9C5X - chains M and R of the 18 polymer chains in the assembly; structure by electron microscopy, 3.01 A resolution.

== Chain M (and R) ==
Name: ATP-binding protein
From: Bacillus sp. HMF5848
Notes: chain R of this document is another copy of the same molecule, construct and numbering; everything in this record applies to it too
UniProt: A0A3R9P6E2 (A0A3R9P6E2_9BACI); numbering as in UniProt (aligned over 1-585)
Sequence (585 residues; numbered 1 to 585; the number before each row is that of its first residue):
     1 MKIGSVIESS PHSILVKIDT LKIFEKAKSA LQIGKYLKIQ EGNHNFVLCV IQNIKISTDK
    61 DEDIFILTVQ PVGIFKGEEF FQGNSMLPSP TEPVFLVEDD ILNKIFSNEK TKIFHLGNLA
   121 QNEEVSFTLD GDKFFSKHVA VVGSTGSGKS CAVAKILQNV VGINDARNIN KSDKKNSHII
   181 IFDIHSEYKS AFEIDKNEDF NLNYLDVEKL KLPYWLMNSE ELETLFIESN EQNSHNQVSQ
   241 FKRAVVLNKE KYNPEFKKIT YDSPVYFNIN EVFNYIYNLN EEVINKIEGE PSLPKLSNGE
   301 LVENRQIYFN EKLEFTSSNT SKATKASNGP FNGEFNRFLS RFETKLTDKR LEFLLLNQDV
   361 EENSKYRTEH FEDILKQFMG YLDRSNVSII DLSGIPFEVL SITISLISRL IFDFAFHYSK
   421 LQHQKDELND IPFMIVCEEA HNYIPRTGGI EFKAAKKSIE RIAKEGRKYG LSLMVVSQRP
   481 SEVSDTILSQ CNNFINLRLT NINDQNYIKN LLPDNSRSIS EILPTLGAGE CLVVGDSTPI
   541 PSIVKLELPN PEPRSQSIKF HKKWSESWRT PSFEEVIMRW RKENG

== Chain M / chain R interface ==
Pairs across the interface (132; chain M residue first):
  Glu25(M) - Ser89(R)  hydrogen bond
  Lys28(M) - Glu41(R)  salt bridge
  Lys28(M) - Met86(R)
  Lys28(M) - Leu87(R)
  Lys28(M) - Ser89(R)
  Ser29(M) - Met86(R)
  Gln32(M) - Met86(R)
  Ile33(M) - Pro11(R)  hydrophobic
  Asn53(M) - Pro11(R)
  Ile54(M) - Ser10(R)
  Ile54(M) - Pro11(R)
  Ile54(M) - Leu87(R)  hydrophobic
  Lys55(M) - Ser10(R)  hydrogen bond
  Ile56(M) - Glu8(R)
  Ile56(M) - Ser9(R)  hydrogen bond (backbone-backbone)
  Ile56(M) - Pro88(R)
  Ile56(M) - Pro90(R)
  Ser57(M) - Ile7(R)
  Ser57(M) - Glu8(R)
  Thr58(M) - Ile7(R)  hydrogen bond (backbone-backbone)
  Thr58(M) - Pro90(R)
  Asp59(M) - Ile7(R)
  Asp59(M) - Glu8(R)
  Thr145(M) - Asp536(R)
  His185(M) - Arg467(R)
  Glu228(M) - Lys453(R)  salt bridge
  Tyr277(M) - Arg243(R)  hydrogen bond
  Ser297(M) - Pro291(R)
  Asn298(M) - Pro291(R)
  Thr316(M) - Lys286(R)
  Ser317(M) - Asn285(R)  hydrogen bond (side chain-backbone)
  Ser317(M) - Lys286(R)  hydrogen bond (backbone-side chain)
  Asn319(M) - Lys286(R)
  Asn319(M) - Lys325(R)
  Asn332(M) - His235(R)  hydrogen bond (backbone-side chain)
  Glu343(M) - Thr260(R)  hydrogen bond
  Thr344(M) - Asp262(R)  hydrogen bond
  Arg350(M) - Arg461(R)
  Asp359(M) - Lys258(R)  salt bridge
  Ser393(M) - Lys468(R)
  Phe397(M) - Glu460(R)
  Phe397(M) - Arg461(R)
  Phe397(M) - Lys464(R)
  Phe397(M) - Glu465(R)
  Glu398(M) - Lys457(R)  salt bridge
  Arg479(M) - Ser489(R)  hydrogen bond (side chain-backbone)
  Thr500(M) - Pro513(R)  hydrogen bond (side chain-backbone)
  Thr500(M) - Asp514(R)
  Thr500(M) - Asn515(R)  hydrogen bond (backbone-backbone)
  Asn501(M) - Leu512(R)  hydrogen bond (side chain-backbone)
  Asn501(M) - Pro513(R)
  Asn501(M) - Asn515(R)
  Ile502(M) - Asn515(R)  hydrogen bond (backbone-side chain)
  Gln556(M) - Leu428(R)
  Ser557(M) - Leu428(R)
  Ile558(M) - Ser136(R)  hydrogen bond (backbone-side chain)
  Ile558(M) - Asn429(R)
  Ile558(M) - Arg467(R)
  Lys559(M) - Asp132(R)
  Lys559(M) - Ser136(R)
  Phe560(M) - Phe135(R)
  Phe560(M) - Ser136(R)  hydrogen bond (backbone-side chain)
  Phe560(M) - Pro432(R)  hydrophobic
  Phe560(M) - Phe433(R)
  Phe560(M) - Gly470(R)
  Phe560(M) - Leu471(R)
  Phe560(M) - Ser472(R)
  His561(M) - Ile113(R)
  His561(M) - Gly131(R)
  His561(M) - Asp132(R)
  Lys562(M) - Asp132(R)  hydrogen bond (backbone-side chain)
  Lys563(M) - Asn176(R)  hydrogen bond (backbone-side chain)
  Lys563(M) - Asn429(R)  hydrogen bond (side chain-backbone)
  Lys563(M) - Asp430(R)
  Lys563(M) - Pro432(R)
  Trp564(M) - Phe135(R)  hydrophobic
  Trp564(M) - Val160(R)  hydrophobic
  Trp564(M) - Lys175(R)
  Trp564(M) - Asn176(R)
  Trp564(M) - Ser177(R)
  Trp564(M) - His178(R)
  Trp564(M) - Pro432(R)  hydrogen bond (side chain-backbone)
  Trp564(M) - Met434(R)  hydrophobic
  Ser565(M) - Lys175(R)
  Glu566(M) - Lys175(R)
  Glu566(M) - Asn176(R)  hydrogen bond (backbone-backbone)
  Ser567(M) - Asp173(R)  hydrogen bond
  Ser567(M) - Lys174(R)
  Ser567(M) - Asn176(R)
  Trp568(M) - Lys174(R)  hydrogen bond (backbone-backbone)
  Trp568(M) - His178(R)
  Trp568(M) - Gly380(R)
  Trp568(M) - Tyr381(R)
  Trp568(M) - Arg384(R)
  Trp568(M) - Ser385(R)
  Arg569(M) - Tyr381(R)  hydrogen bond (backbone-side chain)
  Arg569(M) - Asp430(R)  salt bridge
  Arg569(M) - Ile431(R)
  Pro571(M) - Tyr381(R)
  Pro571(M) - Phe414(R)  hydrophobic
  Pro571(M) - Tyr418(R)  hydrophobic
  Pro571(M) - Ile431(R)  hydrophobic
  Phe573(M) - Glu372(R)
  Phe573(M) - Lys376(R)
  Phe573(M) - Met379(R)  hydrophobic
  Phe573(M) - Tyr381(R)  hydrophobic
  Phe573(M) - Phe414(R)  hydrophobic
  Glu575(M) - Leu421(R)
  Val576(M) - Phe414(R)  hydrophobic
  Val576(M) - His417(R)
  Val576(M) - Tyr418(R)  hydrophobic
  Val576(M) - Leu421(R)
  Ile577(M) - Glu372(R)
  Arg579(M) - His417(R)
  Arg579(M) - Lys420(R)
  Arg579(M) - Leu421(R)
  Arg579(M) - Gln424(R)
  Trp580(M) - Phe371(R)  hydrophobic
  Trp580(M) - Leu410(R)  hydrophobic
  Trp580(M) - Asp413(R)
  Trp580(M) - Phe414(R)
  Trp580(M) - His417(R)
  Arg581(M) - Phe256(R)
  Arg581(M) - Thr368(R)
  Glu583(M) - Lys257(R)
  Asn584(M) - Glu255(R)  hydrogen bond (side chain-backbone)
  Asn584(M) - Phe256(R)
  Asn584(M) - Lys257(R)
  Asn584(M) - Lys258(R)
  Gly585(M) - Phe256(R)
  Gly585(M) - Ser263(R)  hydrogen bond (backbone-side chain)
  Gly585(M) - Val265(R)
Other interface residues (no listed pair), chain M (72 interface residues in all): Leu21, Phe24, Glu281, Glu314, Thr324, Asn328, Gly333, Asn336, Ser340, Gly394, Pro396, Asn503, Thr570, Glu574
Other interface residues (no listed pair), chain R (95 interface residues in all): Thr91, Phe114, Ser219, Asn236, Val238, Ser239, Lys242, Tyr261, Pro264, Glu288, Glu290, Ser292, Leu375, Asn386, Tyr469, Asn510, Leu511

== In short ==
72 residues of chain M face 95 of chain R across their interface; the contacts include 27 hydrogen bonds and 5
salt bridges. Polar pairs include Lys28(M)-Glu41(R), Glu228(M)-Lys453(R) and Asp359(M)-Lys258(R).
Chain M and chain R are both ATP-binding protein (Bacillus sp. HMF5848); the structure, Molecular basis for
HerA-Duf supramolecular complex in anti-phage defense - Assembly 3, was determined by electron microscopy
together with 9C1M, 9C1N, 9C1O and 9C1X from the same study.
